6KQY - chain A; structure by X-ray diffraction, 3.30 A resolution.

# Chain A
Name: Leucine--tRNA ligase, cytoplasmic
Source organism: Homo sapiens
Notes: EC 6.1.1.4
UniProt: Q9P2J5 (SYLC_HUMAN); numbering as in UniProt (aligned over 1-1176)
Sequence (1188 residues; row label = number of the first residue in the row; numbers below 1 keep their minus sign (Met-11 is residue -11)):
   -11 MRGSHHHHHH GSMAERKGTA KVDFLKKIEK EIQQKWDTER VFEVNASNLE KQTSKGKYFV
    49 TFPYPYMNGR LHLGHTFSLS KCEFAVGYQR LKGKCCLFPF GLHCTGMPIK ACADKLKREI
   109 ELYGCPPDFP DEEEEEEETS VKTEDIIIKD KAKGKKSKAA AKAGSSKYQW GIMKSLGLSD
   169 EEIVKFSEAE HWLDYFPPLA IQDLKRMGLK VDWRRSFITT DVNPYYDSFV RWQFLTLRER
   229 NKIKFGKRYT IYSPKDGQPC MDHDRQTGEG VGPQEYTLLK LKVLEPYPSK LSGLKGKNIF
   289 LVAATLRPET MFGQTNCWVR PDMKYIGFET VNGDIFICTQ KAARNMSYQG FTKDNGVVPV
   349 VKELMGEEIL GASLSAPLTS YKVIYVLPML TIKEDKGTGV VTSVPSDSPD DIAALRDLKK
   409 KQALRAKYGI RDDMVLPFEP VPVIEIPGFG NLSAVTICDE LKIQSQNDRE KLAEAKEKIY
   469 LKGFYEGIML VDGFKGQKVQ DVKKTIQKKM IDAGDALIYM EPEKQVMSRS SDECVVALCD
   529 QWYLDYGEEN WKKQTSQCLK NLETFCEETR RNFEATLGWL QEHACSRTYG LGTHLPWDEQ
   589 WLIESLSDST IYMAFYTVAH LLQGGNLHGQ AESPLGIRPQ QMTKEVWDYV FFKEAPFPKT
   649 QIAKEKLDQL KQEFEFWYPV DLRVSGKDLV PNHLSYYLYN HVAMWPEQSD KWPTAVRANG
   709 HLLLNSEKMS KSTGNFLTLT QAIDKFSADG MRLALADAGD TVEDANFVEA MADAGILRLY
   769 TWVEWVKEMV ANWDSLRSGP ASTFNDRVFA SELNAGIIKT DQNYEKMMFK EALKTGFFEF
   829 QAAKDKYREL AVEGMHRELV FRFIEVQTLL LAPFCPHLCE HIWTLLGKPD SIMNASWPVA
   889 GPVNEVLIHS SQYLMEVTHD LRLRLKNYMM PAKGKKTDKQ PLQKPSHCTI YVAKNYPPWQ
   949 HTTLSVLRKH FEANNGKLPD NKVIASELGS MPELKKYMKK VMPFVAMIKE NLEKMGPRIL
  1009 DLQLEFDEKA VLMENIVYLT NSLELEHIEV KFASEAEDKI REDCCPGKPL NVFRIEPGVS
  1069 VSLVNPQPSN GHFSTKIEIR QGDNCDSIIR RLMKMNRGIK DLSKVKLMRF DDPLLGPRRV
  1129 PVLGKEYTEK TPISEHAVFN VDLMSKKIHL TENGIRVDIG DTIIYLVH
Disordered / not traced: -11 to 6, 119-155, 917-932, 1062-1176
Differences from the reference sequence: initiating methionine (-11); expression tag (-10 to 0)
Ligand contacts:
  - leucine (LEU), molecule 1: Pro51, Tyr52, Pro53, Tyr54, His63, His91, His251, Leu594, Ser597, Leu677, His681
  - leucine (LEU), molecule 2: Ala292, Thr293, Leu294, Arg295, Lys384, Val389, Thr390, Ser396, Lys464
Curated features (UniProtKB/Swiss-Prot):
  - motif: His60 to His63 ('HIGH' region), Lys716 to Ser720 ('KMSKS' region)
  - binding site (L-leucine): Tyr52, Tyr54, Leu594, Ser597
  - binding site (ATP): Lys719
  - modified residue: Ser167 (Phosphoserine), Ser720 (Phosphoserine), Lys970 (N6-acetyllysine), Lys1047 (N6-acetyllysine)
  - natural variant: Tyr373 (Y373C: In ILFS1)
  - mutagenesis: Arg236 to Gly256 (Loss of leucyl-tRNA ligase activity. Decreased activity in post-transfer editing of tRNA(Leu) mischarged with methionine), Pro242 (P242E: Reduced leucyl-tRNA ligase activity), Gly245 (G245A: No effect on leucyl-tRNA ligase activity; G245D/R: Reduced leucyl-tRNA ligase activity; G245P: Loss of leucyl-tRNA ligase activity), Pro247 (P247A: Reduced leucyl-tRNA ligase activity), Asp250 (D250A: Reduced leucyl-tRNA ligase activity. Decreased activity in pre-transfer editing and no effect on post-transfer editing of tRNA(Leu) mischarged with methionine ...), Val514 to Tyr534 (Loss of leucyl-tRNA ligase activity. Decreased activity in post-transfer editing of tRNA(Leu) mischarged with methionine), Ser519 (S519G: Reduced leucyl-tRNA ligase activity), Val523 (V523I: Reduced leucyl-tRNA ligase activity), Ala525 (A525S: Reduced leucyl-tRNA ligase activity), Cys527 (C527E: Reduced leucyl-tRNA ligase activity)
From the paper describing this entry:
  - binding site for leucine: Tyr52, Pro53, Tyr54, His91, His251, Leu677, His681
  - mutagenesis - Y52A/Y54A, Y52A/Y54A/H91A, H91A: abolished binding to leucine
  - contacts within the chain: Tyr54-His251 (hydrogen bond), Asp244-Arg517
  - conformationally variable residues (side-chain flip): Phe50 to Tyr54, Arg517
  - mutagenesis - N802C/G889C, A888P/G889P: unchanged binding to leucine
  - mutagenesis - H60A/H63A, E257A, S673A/D676A: decreased binding to leucine

# Summary
Ligands of chain A: leucine. From UniProt: 4 L-leucine-binding residues, ATP-binding residue Lys719 and 8
mutagenesis sites. From the paper: a binding site for leucine at Tyr52, Pro53 and Tyr54 among others;
Y52A/Y54A, Y52A/Y54A/H91A and H91A abolish binding to leucine; 8 substitutions were tested in all.
Chain A is Leucine--tRNA ligase, cytoplasmic (Homo sapiens); the structure, Crystal structure of human
leucyl-tRNA synthetase, Leucine-bound form, was determined by X-ray diffraction, deposited together with 6KID,
6KIE and 6KR7.
